3PO2 - chains A and N of the 15 polymer chains in the assembly; structure by X-ray diffraction, 3.30 A resolution.

== Chain A ==
Protein: DNA-directed RNA polymerase II subunit RPB1
Organism: Saccharomyces cerevisiae
Notes: EC 2.7.7.6
Reference sequence: P04050 (RPB1_YEAST); residue numbers follow UniProt; this construct covers 1-1733
Sequence (1733 residues; each row starts with the number of its first residue):
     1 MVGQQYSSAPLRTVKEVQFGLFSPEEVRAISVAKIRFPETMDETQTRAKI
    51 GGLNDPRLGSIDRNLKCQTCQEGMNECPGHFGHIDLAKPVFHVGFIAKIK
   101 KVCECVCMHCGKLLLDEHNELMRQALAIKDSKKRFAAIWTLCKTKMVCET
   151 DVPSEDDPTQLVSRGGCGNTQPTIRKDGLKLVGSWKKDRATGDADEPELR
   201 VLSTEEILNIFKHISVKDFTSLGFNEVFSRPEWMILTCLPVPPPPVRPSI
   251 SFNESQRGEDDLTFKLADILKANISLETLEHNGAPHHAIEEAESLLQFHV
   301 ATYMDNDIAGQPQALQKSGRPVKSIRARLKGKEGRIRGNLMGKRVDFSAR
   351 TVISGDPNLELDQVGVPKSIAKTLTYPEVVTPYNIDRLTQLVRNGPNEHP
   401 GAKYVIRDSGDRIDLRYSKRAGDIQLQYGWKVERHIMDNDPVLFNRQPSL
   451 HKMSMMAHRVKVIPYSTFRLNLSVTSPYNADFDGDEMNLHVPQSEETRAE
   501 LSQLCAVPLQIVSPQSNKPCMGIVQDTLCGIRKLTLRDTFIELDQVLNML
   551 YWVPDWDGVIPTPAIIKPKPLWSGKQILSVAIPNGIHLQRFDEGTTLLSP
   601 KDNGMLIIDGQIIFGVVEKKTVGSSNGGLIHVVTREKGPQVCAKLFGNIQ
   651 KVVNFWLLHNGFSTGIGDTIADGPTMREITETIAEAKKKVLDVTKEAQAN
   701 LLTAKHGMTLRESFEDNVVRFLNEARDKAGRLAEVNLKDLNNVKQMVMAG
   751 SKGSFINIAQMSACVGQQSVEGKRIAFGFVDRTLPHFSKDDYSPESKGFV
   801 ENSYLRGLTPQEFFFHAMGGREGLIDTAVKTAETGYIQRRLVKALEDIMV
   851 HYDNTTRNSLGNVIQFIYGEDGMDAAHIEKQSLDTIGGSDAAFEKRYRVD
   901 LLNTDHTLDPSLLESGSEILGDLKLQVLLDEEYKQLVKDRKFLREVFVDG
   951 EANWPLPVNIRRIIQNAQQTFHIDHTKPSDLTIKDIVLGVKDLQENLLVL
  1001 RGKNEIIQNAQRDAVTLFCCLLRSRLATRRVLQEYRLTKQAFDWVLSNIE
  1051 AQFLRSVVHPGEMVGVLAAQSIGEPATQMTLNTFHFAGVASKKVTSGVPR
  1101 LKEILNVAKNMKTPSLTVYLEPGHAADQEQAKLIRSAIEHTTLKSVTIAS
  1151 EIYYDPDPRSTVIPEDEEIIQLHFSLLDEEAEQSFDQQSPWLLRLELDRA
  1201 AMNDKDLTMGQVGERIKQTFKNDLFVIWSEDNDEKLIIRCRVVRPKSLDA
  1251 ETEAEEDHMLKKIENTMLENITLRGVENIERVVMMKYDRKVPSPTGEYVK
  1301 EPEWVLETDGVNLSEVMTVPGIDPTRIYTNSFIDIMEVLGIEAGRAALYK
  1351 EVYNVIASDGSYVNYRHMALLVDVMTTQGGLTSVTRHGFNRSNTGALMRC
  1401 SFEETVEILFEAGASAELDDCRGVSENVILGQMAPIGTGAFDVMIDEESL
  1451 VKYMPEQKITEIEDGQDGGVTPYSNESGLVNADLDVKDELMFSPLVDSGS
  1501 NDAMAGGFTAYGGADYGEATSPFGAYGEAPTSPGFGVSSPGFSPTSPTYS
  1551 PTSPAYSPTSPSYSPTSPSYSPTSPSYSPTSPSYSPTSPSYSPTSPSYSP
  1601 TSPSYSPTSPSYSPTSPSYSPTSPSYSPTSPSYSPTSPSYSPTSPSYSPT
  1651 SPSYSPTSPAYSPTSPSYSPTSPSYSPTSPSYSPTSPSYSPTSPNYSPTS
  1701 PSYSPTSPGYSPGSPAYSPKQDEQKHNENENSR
Not modelled in the structure: 1-2, 187-194, 1087-1090, 1177-1186, 1245-1253, 1455-1733
Metal / ion sites: Zn2+ site 1: Cys-67, Cys-70, Cys-77, His-80; Zn2+ site 2: Cys-107, Cys-110, Cys-148, Cys-167; Mg2+: Asp-481, Asp-483, Asp-485 (shared with 1 residue of chain P)
Swiss-Prot annotation at these positions:
  - region: Pro-248 to Asp-260 (Lid loop), Asn-306 to Lys-323 (Rudder loop), Pro-810 to Glu-822 (Bridging helix)
  - binding site (Zn(2+)): Cys-67, Cys-70, Cys-77, His-80, Cys-107, Cys-110, Cys-148, Cys-167
  - binding site (Mg(2+)): Asp-481, Asp-483, Asp-485
  - modified residue: Thr-1471 (Phosphothreonine)
  - cross-link (Glycyl lysine isopeptide (Lys-Gly)): Lys-695 (interchain with G-Cter in ubiquitin), Lys-1246 (interchain with G-Cter in ubiquitin), Lys-1350 (interchain with G-Cter in ubiquitin)
  - natural variant: Ser-1653 to Pro-1659 (deletion: In strain: A364A)
  - mutagenesis: Lys-1246 (K1246R: Impairs ubiquitination during transcription stress)

== Chain N ==
Molecule: DNA non-template strand
Sequence (14 nucleotides; row label = number of the first residue in the row; numbering starts at 0):
     0 AAGGTAAGCTAGCT

== Interface between chain A and chain N ==
Contacting residue pairs (9):
  Lys-100(A) / DC8(N)  salt bridge to the phosphate
  Lys-101(A) / DG7(N)  salt bridge to the phosphate
  Trp-139(A) / DG7(N)  phosphate contact
  Arg-175(A) / DT9(N)  phosphate contact
  Ala-1108(A) / DT4(N)  phosphate contact
  Lys-1109(A) / DT4(N)  hydrogen bond to the phosphate
  Arg-1386(A) / DG3(N)  base contact
  His-1387(A) / DA5(N)  sugar contact
  Arg-1391(A) / DA6(N)  salt bridge to the phosphate
Interface residues without a listed pair, chain A (10 interface residues in all): Val-1107

== Summary ==
10 residues of chain A face 7 of chain N across their interface; the contacts include 1 hydrogen bond and 3
salt bridges. Among the polar pairs are Lys-1109(A)/DT4(N), Lys-100(A)/DC8(N) and Lys-101(A)/DG7(N).
Here chain A is DNA-directed RNA polymerase II subunit RPB1 (Saccharomyces cerevisiae) and chain N is DNA
non-template strand. Entry 3PO2 (Arrested RNA Polymerase II elongation complex) was determined by X-ray
diffraction, deposited together with 3PO3.
